Entry 2C7C (electron microscopy, 7.70 A resolution (low resolution: residue-level contacts below are approximate; hydrogen-bond / salt-bridge calls are withheld)); this record covers chains I and J of the 21 polymer chains in the assembly.

[Chain I (and J)]
Name: 60 kDa chaperonin
Source organism: Escherichia coli
Notes: chain J of this document is another copy of the same molecule, construct and numbering; everything in this record applies to it too
Reference sequence: P0A6F5 (CH60_ECOLI); residues 2-548 here correspond to UniProt positions 1-547 (UniProt number = residue number - 1)
Sequence (547 residues; each row starts with the number of its first residue):
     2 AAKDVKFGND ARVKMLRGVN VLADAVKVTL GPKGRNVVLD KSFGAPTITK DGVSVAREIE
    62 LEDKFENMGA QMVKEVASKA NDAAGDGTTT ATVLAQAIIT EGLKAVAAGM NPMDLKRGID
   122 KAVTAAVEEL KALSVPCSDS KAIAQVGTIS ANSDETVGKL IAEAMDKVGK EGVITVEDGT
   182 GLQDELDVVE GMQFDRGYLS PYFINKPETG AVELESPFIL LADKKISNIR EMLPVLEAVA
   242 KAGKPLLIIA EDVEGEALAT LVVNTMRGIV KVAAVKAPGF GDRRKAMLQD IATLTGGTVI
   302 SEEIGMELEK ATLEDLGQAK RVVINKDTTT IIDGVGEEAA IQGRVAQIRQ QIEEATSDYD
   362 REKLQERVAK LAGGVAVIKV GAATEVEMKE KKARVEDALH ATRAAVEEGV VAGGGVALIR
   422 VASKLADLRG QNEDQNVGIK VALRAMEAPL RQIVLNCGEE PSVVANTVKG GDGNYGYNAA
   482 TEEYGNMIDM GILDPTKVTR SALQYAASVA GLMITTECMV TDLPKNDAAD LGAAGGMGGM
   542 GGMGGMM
Not modelled in the structure: 2, 526-548

[Interface between chain I and chain J]
Residue-residue contacts (55; chain I residue first):
  Ala3(I) with Glu61(J)
  Lys4(I) with Glu59(J); Glu61(J); Leu62(J); Glu63(J)
  Val6(I) with Val22(J); Ile60(J)
  Phe8(I) with Asp25(J); Ala26(J)
  Lys65(I) with Asp41(J)
  Met69(I) with Val39(J); Asp41(J); Pro47(J)
  Gln72(I) with Gly45(J); Pro47(J)
  Met73(I) with Val39(J); Pro47(J); Ile49(J)
  Asn112(I) with Gly459(J)
  Met114(I) with Lys34(J); Arg36(J); Asn457(J); Cys458(J); Gly459(J)
  Arg118(I) with Glu460(J); Glu483(J)
  Ser228(I) with Ser217(J)
  Asn229(I) with Gly244(J)
  Arg231(I) with Ala243(J); Gly244(J)
  Asp253(I) with Glu386(J)
  Glu255(I) with Glu216(J)
  Glu257(I) with Pro246(J); Val271(J); Lys272(J)
  Lys277(I) with Glu386(J)
  Leu513(I) with Asn37(J)
  Thr516(I) with Arg36(J)
  Thr517(I) with Asn37(J); Val39(J)
  Glu518(I) with Val29(J); Arg36(J); Asn37(J)
  Cys519(I) with Ala26(J); Val38(J); Val39(J)
  Met520(I) with Val39(J)
  Val521(I) with Val39(J); Leu40(J); Asp41(J); Ile60(J)
  Thr522(I) with Asp41(J)
  Asp523(I) with Asp41(J); Glu61(J)
  Leu524(I) with Glu63(J)
Interface residues without a listed pair, chain I (29 interface residues in all): Met16
Interface residues without a listed pair, chain J (35 interface residues in all): Ala46, Lys245, Ile270

[In short]
Chain I and chain J form an interface of 29 and 35 residues respectively.
Chain I and chain J are both 60 kDa chaperonin (Escherichia coli); the structure, Fitted coordinates for
groel-ATP7-groes cryo-EM complex (emd-1180), was determined by electron microscopy, deposited together with
2C7D.
